PDB entry 2YCP | X-ray diffraction, 2.00 A resolution | chains B and C of the 4 polymer chains in the assembly

[Chain B (and C)]
Molecule: Tyrosine phenol-lyase
Source organism: Citrobacter freundii
Notes: EC 4.1.99.2; chain C of this document is another copy of the same molecule, construct and numbering; everything in this record applies to it too
Reference sequence: P31013 (TPL_CITFR); numbering as in UniProt (aligned over 1-456)
Amino-acid sequence (456 residues; each row starts with the number of its first residue):
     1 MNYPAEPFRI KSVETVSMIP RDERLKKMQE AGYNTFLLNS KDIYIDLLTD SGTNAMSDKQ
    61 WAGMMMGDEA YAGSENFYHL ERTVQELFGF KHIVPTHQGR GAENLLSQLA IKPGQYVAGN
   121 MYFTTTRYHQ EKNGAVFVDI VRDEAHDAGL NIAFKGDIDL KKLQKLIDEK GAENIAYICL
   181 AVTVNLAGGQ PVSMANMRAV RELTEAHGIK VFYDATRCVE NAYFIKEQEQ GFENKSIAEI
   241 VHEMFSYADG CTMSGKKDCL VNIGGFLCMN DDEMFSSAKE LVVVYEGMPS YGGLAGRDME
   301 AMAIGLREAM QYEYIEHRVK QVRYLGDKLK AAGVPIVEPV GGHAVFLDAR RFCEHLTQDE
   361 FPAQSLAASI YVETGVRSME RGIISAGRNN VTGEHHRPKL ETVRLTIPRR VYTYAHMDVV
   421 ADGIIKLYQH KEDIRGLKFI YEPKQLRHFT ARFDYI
Sequence notes: engineered mutation His448 (Phe in P31013)
Ion coordination: K+ site 1: Gly52, Asn262 (shared with 1 residue of chain A); K+ site 2: Glu69 (shared with 2 residues of chain A)
Residues lining bound ligands:
  - 3,6,9,12,15,18-hexaoxaicosane-1,20-diol (P33): Met1, Tyr3, Pro4, Tyr324, Tyr414, Ala415, Asp418, Val419, Asp422
  - P61 ((2E)-3-(3-fluoro-4-hydroxyphenyl)-2-{[(Z)-{3-hydroxy-2-methyl-5-[(phosphonooxy)methyl]pyridin-4(1H)-ylidene}methyl]imino}propanoic acid): Phe36, Thr49, Ser51, Gln98, Gly99, Arg100, Glu103, Phe123, Thr124, Thr125, Thr126, Asn185, Asp214, Thr216, Arg217, Ser254, Lys256, Lys257, Met379, Arg381, Arg404, His448, Phe449
What the authors report for this chain:
  - catalytic residues: Tyr71, Lys257, Arg381 (citing earlier work)
  - binding site for P61: Tyr71, Thr124, Arg381, His448
  - mutagenesis - F448H: decreased catalytic activity on l-Tyr (citing earlier work)
  - mutagenesis - F448H: abolished catalytic activity on 3-F-l-Tyr (citing earlier work)
  - specificity-determining residues: Thr124 (citing earlier work)

[How chain B and chain C interact]
Contacting residue pairs - 72 pairs, chain B then chain C:
  Ala5(B) - Ala415(C)  hydrophobic
  Ala5(B) - His416(C)
  Ala5(B) - Val419(C)  hydrophobic
  Glu6(B) - Thr413(C)  hydrogen bond
  Glu6(B) - Ala415(C)
  Glu6(B) - His416(C)  salt bridge
  Pro7(B) - Thr15(C)
  Pro7(B) - Val16(C)  hydrogen bond (backbone-backbone)
  Phe8(B) - Val13(C)  hydrophobic
  Phe8(B) - Glu14(C)
  Phe8(B) - Thr15(C)
  Phe8(B) - Val16(C)
  Phe8(B) - His416(C)  hydrogen bond (backbone-side chain)
  Arg9(B) - Val13(C)
  Arg9(B) - Glu14(C)  salt bridge
  Arg9(B) - Val16(C)
  Arg9(B) - Val411(C)
  Arg9(B) - Tyr412(C)
  Ile10(B) - Ile10(C)  hydrophobic
  Ile10(B) - Ser12(C)
  Ile10(B) - Ala55(C)
  Ile10(B) - Arg410(C)
  Ile10(B) - Val411(C)  hydrogen bond (backbone-backbone)
  Lys11(B) - Ser12(C)  hydrogen bond (backbone-backbone)
  Lys11(B) - Val13(C)
  Lys11(B) - Glu14(C)
  Lys11(B) - Ala55(C)
  Lys11(B) - Met56(C)
  Ser12(B) - Ile10(C)
  Ser12(B) - Lys11(C)  hydrogen bond (backbone-backbone)
  Ser12(B) - Ser12(C)  hydrogen bond
  Ser12(B) - Met56(C)
  Ser12(B) - Trp61(C)
  Val13(B) - Phe8(C)  hydrophobic
  Val13(B) - Arg9(C)
  Val13(B) - Lys11(C)
  Val13(B) - Met56(C)  hydrogen bond (backbone-backbone)
  Val13(B) - Ser57(C)
  Val13(B) - Asp58(C)  hydrogen bond (backbone-backbone)
  Val13(B) - Arg410(C)
  Glu14(B) - Phe8(C)
  Glu14(B) - Arg9(C)  salt bridge
  Glu14(B) - Lys11(C)
  Glu14(B) - Asp58(C)
  Thr15(B) - Pro7(C)
  Thr15(B) - Phe8(C)
  Val16(B) - Pro7(C)
  Val16(B) - Phe8(C)
  Val16(B) - Arg9(C)
  Ala55(B) - Ile10(C)
  Ala55(B) - Lys11(C)
  Met56(B) - Lys11(C)
  Met56(B) - Ser12(C)
  Met56(B) - Val13(C)  hydrogen bond (backbone-backbone)
  Ser57(B) - Val13(C)
  Asp58(B) - Val13(C)  hydrogen bond (backbone-backbone)
  Asp58(B) - Glu14(C)
  Trp61(B) - Ser12(C)
  Arg410(B) - Ile10(C)
  Arg410(B) - Val13(C)
  Val411(B) - Arg9(C)
  Val411(B) - Ile10(C)  hydrogen bond (backbone-backbone)
  Tyr412(B) - Arg9(C)  hydrogen bond
  Thr413(B) - Glu6(C)  hydrogen bond
  Thr413(B) - Thr413(C)
  Tyr414(B) - Ala415(C)  hydrophobic
  Ala415(B) - Ala5(C)  hydrophobic
  Ala415(B) - Glu6(C)
  Ala415(B) - Tyr414(C)  hydrophobic
  His416(B) - Glu6(C)  salt bridge
  His416(B) - Phe8(C)  hydrogen bond (side chain-backbone)
  Val419(B) - Ala5(C)  hydrophobic
Other interface residues (no listed pair), chain B (27 interface residues in all): Tyr44, Gln311
Other interface residues (no listed pair), chain C (26 interface residues in all): Tyr44

[Overview]
27 residues of chain B face 26 of chain C across their interface; the contacts include 15 hydrogen bonds and 4
salt bridges. Polar pairs include Glu6(B)-His416(C), Arg9(B)-Glu14(C) and Glu6(B)-Thr413(C). Chain B binds
compound P61 and 3,6,9,12,15,18-hexaoxaicosane-1,20-diol. The paper reports catalytic residues Tyr71(B),
Lys257(B) and Arg381(B); F448H of chain B reduces catalytic activity on l-Tyr.
Both chains are Tyrosine phenol-lyase (Citrobacter freundii). Entry 2YCP (F448H mutant of tyrosine
phenol-lyase from Citrobacter freundii in complex with quinonoid intermediate formed with 3-fluoro-L-tyrosine)
was determined by X-ray diffraction together with 2YCN and 2YCT from the same study.
